Entry 5N89 (X-ray diffraction, 1.27 A resolution); this record covers chains A and F of the 8 polymer chains in the assembly.

Chain A (and F):
Protein: Streptavidin
Organism: Streptomyces avidinii
Notes: chain F of this document is another copy of the same molecule, construct and numbering; everything in this record applies to it too
Reference sequence: P22629 (SAV_STRAV); residues -23 to 159 here correspond to UniProt positions 1-183 (UniProt number = residue number + 24)
Chain sequence (183 residues; numbered -23 to 159; the number before each row is that of its first residue; numbers below 1 keep their minus sign (Met-23 is residue -23)):
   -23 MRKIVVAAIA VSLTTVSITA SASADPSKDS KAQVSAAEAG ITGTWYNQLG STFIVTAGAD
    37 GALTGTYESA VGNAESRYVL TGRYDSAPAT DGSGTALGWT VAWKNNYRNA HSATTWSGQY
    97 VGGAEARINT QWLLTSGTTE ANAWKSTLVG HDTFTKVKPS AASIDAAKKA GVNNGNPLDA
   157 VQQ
Unresolved in the structure: -23 to 13, 135-159 (chain F: -23 to 13, 136-159)
Curated features (UniProtKB/Swiss-Prot):
  - motif: Arg59 to Asp61 (Cell attachment site)
  - binding site (biotin): Tyr43, Tyr54, Trp92, Trp108, Trp120
What the authors report for this chain:
  - conformationally variable residues (loop rearrangement): Thr42 to Ser52

Interface between chain A and chain F:
Pairs across the interface (17; chain A residue first):
  Leu25(A) - Trp120(F)  hydrophobic
  Trp108(A) - Trp120(F)
  Leu109(A) - Val125(F)  hydrophobic
  Leu110(A) - Trp120(F)  hydrophobic
  Trp120(A) - Leu25(F)  hydrophobic
  Trp120(A) - Trp108(F)
  Trp120(A) - Leu110(F)  hydrophobic
  Lys121(A) - Leu124(F)
  Thr123(A) - Leu124(F)
  Thr123(A) - Val125(F)  hydrogen bond (backbone-backbone)
  Leu124(A) - Trp120(F)  hydrophobic
  Leu124(A) - Lys121(F)
  Leu124(A) - Thr123(F)
  Leu124(A) - Leu124(F)  hydrophobic
  Val125(A) - Leu109(F)  hydrophobic
  Val125(A) - Thr123(F)  hydrogen bond (backbone-backbone)
  Val125(A) - Val125(F)  hydrophobic

Summary:
The chain A/chain F interface involves 9 residues from each chain; the contacts include 2 hydrogen bonds. The
hydrogen-bonded pair Thr123(A)-Val125(F) is a backbone contact. UniProt lists 5 biotin-binding residues on
chain A. The paper reports conformational variability at Thr42(A).
Both chains are Streptavidin (Streptomyces avidinii). Entry 5N89 (Crystal structure of streptavidin with
peptide gnsfddwlaskg) was determined by X-ray diffraction, deposited together with 5N7X, 5N8B, 5N8E and 5N99.
